PDB entry 2YMB | X-ray diffraction, 3.40 A resolution | chains D and H of the 3 polymer chains in the assembly

# Chain D
Name: Mit domain-containing protein 1
Source organism: Homo sapiens
UniProtKB: Q8WV92 (MITD1_HUMAN); numbering as in UniProt (aligned over 1-249)
Chain sequence (257 residues; each row starts with the number of its first residue; numbers below 1 keep their minus sign (Met-7 is residue -7)):
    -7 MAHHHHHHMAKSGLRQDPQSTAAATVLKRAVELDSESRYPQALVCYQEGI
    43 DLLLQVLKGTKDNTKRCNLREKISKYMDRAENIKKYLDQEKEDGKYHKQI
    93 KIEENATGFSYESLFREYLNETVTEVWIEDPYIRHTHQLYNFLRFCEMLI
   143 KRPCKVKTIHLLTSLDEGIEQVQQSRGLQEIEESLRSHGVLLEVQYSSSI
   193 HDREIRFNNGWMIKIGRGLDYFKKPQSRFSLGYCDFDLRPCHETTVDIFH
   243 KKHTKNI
Not modelled in the structure: -7 to 9, 144-145, 160-161, 245-249
Construct notes: expression tag (-7 to 0)
Swiss-Prot annotation at these positions:
  - mutagenesis: Met69 (M69D: Abolishes interaction with CHMP1A, CHMP1B and CHMP2A), Glu73 (E73A: Abolishes interaction with CHMP1A, CHMP1B and CHMP2A. Abolishes location at the midbody), Tyr132 (Y132A: Abolishes homodimerization; when associated with A-221 and A-225), Arg168 (R168E: Strongly reduces binding to membranes; when associated with E-221 and E-231), Arg220 (R220E: Strongly reduces binding to membranes; when associated with E-168 and E-231), Phe221 (F221A: Abolishes homodimerization; when associated with A-132 and A-225), Tyr225 (Y225A: Abolishes homodimerization; when associated with A-132 and A-221), Arg231 (R231E: Strongly reduces binding to membranes; when associated with E-221 and E-220)
From the paper describing this entry:
  - mutagenesis - Y132A/F221A/Y225A, R168E/R220E/R231E: unchanged binding to ESCRT-III
  - mutagenesis - R168E/R220E/R231E: decreased binding to liposomes
  - mutagenesis - E73A: abolished localization
  - mutagenesis - C226D: decreased stability

# Chain H
Name: Charged multivesicular body protein 1A
Source organism: Homo sapiens
Notes: fragment: mim1, residues 56-68
UniProtKB: Q9HD42 (CHM1A_HUMAN); residues 184-196 here correspond to UniProt positions 56-68 (UniProt number = residue number - 128)
Chain sequence (14 residues; numbered 183 to 196; the number before each row is that of its first residue):
   183 MEDQLSRRLAALRN
Construct notes: expression tag (183)

# Interface between chain D and chain H
Contacting residue pairs (29):
  Gln39(D) - Leu191(H)
  Gln39(D) - Leu194(H)
  Gln39(D) - Arg195(H)  hydrogen bond (backbone-side chain)
  Glu40(D) - Arg195(H)  salt bridge
  Ile42(D) - Leu191(H)  hydrophobic
  Asp43(D) - Leu191(H)
  Asp43(D) - Arg195(H)  salt bridge
  Leu46(D) - Leu187(H)  hydrophobic
  Leu46(D) - Ser188(H)
  Leu46(D) - Leu191(H)  hydrophobic
  Leu49(D) - Met183(H)  hydrophobic
  Leu49(D) - Glu184(H)
  Leu49(D) - Leu187(H)  hydrophobic
  Lys50(D) - Glu184(H)
  Lys50(D) - Ser188(H)
  Arg58(D) - Met183(H)
  Arg58(D) - Glu184(H)  salt bridge
  Arg62(D) - Met183(H)
  Arg62(D) - Gln186(H)  hydrogen bond
  Ile65(D) - Leu187(H)  hydrophobic
  Ser66(D) - Arg190(H)  hydrogen bond
  Met69(D) - Leu187(H)
  Met69(D) - Arg190(H)
  Asp70(D) - Arg190(H)  salt bridge
  Ala72(D) - Leu194(H)
  Glu73(D) - Arg190(H)  salt bridge
  Glu73(D) - Leu194(H)
  Lys76(D) - Ala193(H)
  Lys76(D) - Leu194(H)
Other interface residues (no listed pair), chain D (17 interface residues in all): Leu35
Other interface residues (no listed pair), chain H (11 interface residues in all): Asn196
The authors on this interface:
  - hot spots on chain D (mutagenesis) - M69D, E73A: abolished binding to MIM1-containing ESCRT-III subunits

# Summary
17 residues of chain D face 11 of chain H across their interface, with 3 hydrogen bonds and 5 salt bridges.
Among the polar pairs are Glu40(D)-Arg195(H), Asp43(D)-Arg195(H) and Arg58(D)-Glu184(H). From the paper: M69D
and E73A of chain D abolish binding to MIM1-containing ESCRT-III subunits; R168E/R220E/R231E of chain D reduce
binding to liposomes; 5 substitutions were tested in all.
Here chain D is Mit domain-containing protein 1 and chain H is Charged multivesicular body protein 1A, both
from Homo sapiens. Entry 2YMB (Structures of MITD1) was determined by X-ray diffraction together with 4A5X
from the same study.
